Entry 2QO0 (X-ray diffraction, 1.85 A resolution); this record covers chains A and B.

[Chain A (and B)]
Protein: 3-oxoacyl-[acyl-carrier-protein] synthase 3
Source organism: Mycobacterium tuberculosis
Notes: EC 2.3.1.41; chain B of this document is another copy of the same molecule, construct and numbering; everything in this record applies to it too
Reference sequence: P0A574 (FABH_MYCTU); the construct lacks a stretch of the UniProt sequence and is renumbered around it, so the offset changes along the chain: -10 to -1 = UniProt 1-10; 1-202 = UniProt 11-212; 203-263 = UniProt 217-277; 264-317 = UniProt 279-332
Chain sequence (335 residues; each row starts with the number of its first residue; note: 1 number in that range is skipped by the numbering (no residue carries it; nothing is unmodelled there); a row labelled like 202A-202D holds insertion residues (202A, then the next letters in order); numbers below 1 keep their minus sign (Met-10 is residue -10)):
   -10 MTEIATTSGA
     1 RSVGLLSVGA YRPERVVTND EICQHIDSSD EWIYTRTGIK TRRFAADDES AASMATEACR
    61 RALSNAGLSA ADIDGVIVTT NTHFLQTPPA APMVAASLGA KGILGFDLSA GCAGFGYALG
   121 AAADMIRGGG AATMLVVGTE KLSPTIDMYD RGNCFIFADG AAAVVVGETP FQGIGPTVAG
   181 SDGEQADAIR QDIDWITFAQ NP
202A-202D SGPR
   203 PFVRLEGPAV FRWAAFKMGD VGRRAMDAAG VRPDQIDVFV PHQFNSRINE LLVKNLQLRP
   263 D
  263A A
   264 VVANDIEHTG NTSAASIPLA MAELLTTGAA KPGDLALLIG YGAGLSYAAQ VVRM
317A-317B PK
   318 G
Unresolved in the structure: 25-30, 318 (chain B: 28-30, 318)
Sequence notes: engineered mutation Phe246 (Ala260 in P0A574)
Glycans and other covalent adducts: decane-1-thiol (D1T) linked to Cys112
Small-molecule neighbours: decane-1-thiol (D1T): Asn81, Gly111, Leu142, Thr145, Phe157, Ile189, Gln191, Trp195, Arg202D, Pro203, Phe204, Val205, Phe246, Ser276, Gly305, Ala306
What the authors report for this chain:
  - binding site for decane-1-thiol: Cys112
  - catalytic residues: His244, Asn274, Ala306 (citing earlier work)
  - mutagenesis - A246F: abolished catalytic activity on lauroyl-CoA and malonyl-ACP
  - mutagenesis - A246F: unchanged binding to 1

[Interface between chain A and chain B]
Pairs across the interface - 155 pairs, chain A then chain B:
  Met-10(A) - Phe171(B)  hydrophobic
  Met-10(A) - Arg316(B)
  Thr-9(A) - Gln237(B)
  Thr-9(A) - Leu298(B)
  Thr-9(A) - Arg316(B)  hydrogen bond (backbone-side chain)
  Glu-8(A) - Ala231(B)
  Glu-8(A) - Val233(B)
  Ile-7(A) - Gln172(B)
  Ile-7(A) - Gly173(B)
  Ile-7(A) - Ile174(B)
  Ile-7(A) - Gly175(B)
  Ile-7(A) - Ala231(B)
  Ile-7(A) - Leu298(B)  hydrophobic
  Ile-7(A) - Arg316(B)
  Ala-6(A) - Gln172(B)
  Ala-6(A) - Ala230(B)
  Ala-6(A) - Ala231(B)  hydrogen bond (backbone-backbone)
  Thr-5(A) - Arg1(B)
  Thr-5(A) - Gln172(B)  hydrogen bond
  Thr-4(A) - Pro176(B)
  Arg1(A) - Thr-5(B)
  Arg1(A) - Thr-4(B)  hydrogen bond (side chain-backbone)
  Arg1(A) - Ser-3(B)  hydrogen bond
  Asn81(A) - Gln86(B)  hydrogen bond (backbone-side chain)
  Asn81(A) - Thr87(B)  hydrogen bond
  Thr82(A) - Gln86(B)
  His83(A) - Gln86(B)  hydrogen bond (backbone-side chain)
  Phe84(A) - Gln86(B)
  Phe84(A) - Gln191(B)
  Phe84(A) - Asp194(B)
  Phe84(A) - Trp195(B)  hydrogen bond (backbone-backbone)
  Phe84(A) - Ile196(B)  hydrophobic
  Leu85(A) - Gln191(B)
  Leu85(A) - Asp194(B)
  Gln86(A) - Asn81(B)  hydrogen bond (side chain-backbone)
  Gln86(A) - Thr82(B)
  Gln86(A) - His83(B)  hydrogen bond (side chain-backbone)
  Gln86(A) - Phe84(B)
  Gln86(A) - Gln191(B)  hydrogen bond (backbone-side chain)
  Gln86(A) - Trp195(B)  hydrogen bond
  Thr87(A) - Asn81(B)  hydrogen bond
  Thr87(A) - Gly111(B)
  Thr87(A) - Arg190(B)
  Thr87(A) - Gln191(B)  hydrogen bond (backbone-backbone)
  Thr87(A) - Ala306(B)
  Pro88(A) - Ala186(B)
  Pro88(A) - Ile189(B)
  Pro88(A) - Arg190(B)
  Pro88(A) - Gly307(B)
  Pro89(A) - Ser109(B)
  Pro89(A) - Ala110(B)  hydrophobic
  Pro89(A) - Gly111(B)
  Pro89(A) - Gly307(B)
  Pro92(A) - Ser181(B)
  Pro92(A) - Gly183(B)
  Pro92(A) - Gly307(B)
  Pro92(A) - Ser309(B)
  Met93(A) - Ala186(B)  hydrophobic
  Ala96(A) - Gly183(B)
  Ala96(A) - Glu184(B)
  Lys101(A) - Ser181(B)  hydrogen bond (backbone-side chain)
  Lys101(A) - Asp182(B)  salt bridge
  Lys101(A) - Gly183(B)  hydrogen bond (backbone-backbone)
  Lys101(A) - Glu184(B)
  Gly102(A) - Gly180(B)
  Gly102(A) - Ser181(B)  hydrogen bond (backbone-backbone)
  Ile103(A) - Gly180(B)
  Ile103(A) - Ser181(B)  hydrogen bond (backbone-side chain)
  Leu104(A) - Tyr117(B)
  Leu104(A) - Ala179(B)
  Leu104(A) - Gly180(B)
  Gly105(A) - Tyr117(B)  hydrogen bond (backbone-side chain)
  Phe106(A) - Leu108(B)  hydrophobic
  Phe106(A) - Ser109(B)
  Phe106(A) - Ala110(B)  hydrophobic
  Phe106(A) - Tyr117(B)  hydrophobic
  Asp107(A) - Asp107(B)
  Asp107(A) - Leu108(B)
  Asp107(A) - Ser109(B)  hydrogen bond (backbone-backbone)
  Leu108(A) - Phe106(B)  hydrophobic
  Leu108(A) - Asp107(B)
  Ser109(A) - Pro89(B)
  Ser109(A) - Phe106(B)
  Ser109(A) - Asp107(B)  hydrogen bond (backbone-backbone)
  Ala110(A) - Pro89(B)  hydrophobic
  Ala110(A) - Phe106(B)  hydrophobic
  Gly111(A) - Thr87(B)
  Gly111(A) - Pro89(B)
  Tyr117(A) - Leu104(B)
  Tyr117(A) - Gly105(B)  hydrogen bond (side chain-backbone)
  Tyr117(A) - Phe106(B)  hydrophobic
  Asp124(A) - Asp124(B)
  Asp124(A) - Met125(B)
  Met125(A) - Asp124(B)
  Pro144(A) - Ile196(B)  hydrophobic
  Phe171(A) - Glu-8(B)
  Gln172(A) - Glu-8(B)  hydrogen bond (backbone-side chain)
  Gln172(A) - Ile-7(B)
  Gln172(A) - Thr-5(B)  hydrogen bond
  Gly173(A) - Ile-7(B)
  Gly175(A) - Ile-7(B)
  Pro176(A) - Ala-6(B)
  Pro176(A) - Thr-4(B)
  Ala179(A) - Leu104(B)
  Gly180(A) - Gly102(B)
  Gly180(A) - Leu104(B)
  Ser181(A) - Pro92(B)
  Ser181(A) - Gly102(B)  hydrogen bond (backbone-backbone)
  Ser181(A) - Ile103(B)  hydrogen bond (side chain-backbone)
  Ser181(A) - Leu104(B)
  Asp182(A) - Lys101(B)
  Gly183(A) - Pro92(B)
  Gly183(A) - Ala96(B)
  Glu184(A) - Ala96(B)
  Glu184(A) - Lys101(B)  salt bridge
  Ala186(A) - Pro88(B)
  Ile189(A) - Thr87(B)
  Ile189(A) - Pro88(B)
  Arg190(A) - Thr87(B)
  Arg190(A) - Pro88(B)
  Gln191(A) - Phe84(B)
  Gln191(A) - Leu85(B)
  Gln191(A) - Gln86(B)  hydrogen bond (side chain-backbone)
  Gln191(A) - Thr87(B)  hydrogen bond (backbone-backbone)
  Asp194(A) - Phe84(B)
  Asp194(A) - Leu85(B)
  Trp195(A) - Phe84(B)  hydrogen bond (backbone-backbone)
  Trp195(A) - Gln86(B)  hydrogen bond
  Trp195(A) - Trp195(B)  hydrophobic
  Ile196(A) - Phe84(B)  hydrophobic
  Ile196(A) - Pro144(B)
  Ile196(A) - Arg202D(B)
  Phe198(A) - Phe198(B)  hydrophobic
  Phe198(A) - Ala199(B)  hydrophobic
  Phe198(A) - Pro202(B)  hydrophobic
  Ala199(A) - Phe198(B)  hydrophobic
  Gln200(A) - Pro144(B)
  Pro202(A) - Pro202(B)
  Arg202D(A) - Ile196(B)
  Ala230(A) - Ala-6(B)
  Ala231(A) - Ile-7(B)
  Ala231(A) - Ala-6(B)  hydrogen bond (backbone-backbone)
  Gly232(A) - Ala-6(B)
  Gln237(A) - Thr-9(B)
  Leu298(A) - Ile-7(B)  hydrophobic
  Ala306(A) - Thr87(B)
  Ala306(A) - Pro89(B)
  Gly307(A) - Pro88(B)
  Gly307(A) - Pro89(B)
  Gly307(A) - Pro92(B)
  Ser309(A) - Pro92(B)
  Val315(A) - Ile-7(B)
  Arg316(A) - Met-10(B)
  Arg316(A) - Thr-9(B)  hydrogen bond (side chain-backbone)
  Arg316(A) - Ile-7(B)
Other interface residues (no listed pair), chain A (75 interface residues in all): Ser2, Arg127, Ile174, Ile193, Leu308, Tyr310, Val314
Other interface residues (no listed pair), chain B (75 interface residues in all): Met93, Gly128, Ile193, Ser202A, Gly232, Leu308, Val314, Val315

[Summary]
Chain A and chain B each contribute 75 residues to their interface, with 33 hydrogen bonds and 2 salt bridges.
Polar contacts include Lys101(A)-Asp182(B), Glu184(A)-Lys101(B) and Thr-9(A)-Arg316(B). Covalently linked
decane-1-thiol: at Cys112(A). The paper reports catalytic residues His244(A), Asn274(A) and Ala306(A); A246F
of chain A abolishes catalytic activity on lauroyl-CoA and malonyl-ACP.
Both chains are 3-oxoacyl-[acyl-carrier-protein] synthase 3 (Mycobacterium tuberculosis). Entry 2QO0 (Crystal
structure of the complex between the A246F mutant of mycobacterium beta-ketoacyl-acyl carrier protein synthase
III ...) was determined by X-ray diffraction together with 2QNX, 2QNY, 2QNZ and 2QO1 from the same study.
